Entry 2FXO (X-ray diffraction, 2.50 A resolution); this record covers chains A and B.

Chain A (and B):
Protein: Myosin heavy chain, cardiac muscle beta isoform
Source organism: Homo sapiens
Notes: fragment: delta-s2 fragment (838-963); chain B of this document is another copy of the same molecule, construct and numbering; everything in this record applies to it too
UniProt: P12883 (MYH7_HUMAN); numbering as in UniProt (aligned over 838-963)
Chain sequence (129 residues; each row starts with the number of its first residue; note: 838 numbers in that range are skipped by the numbering (no residue carries them; nothing is unmodelled there); numbers below 1 keep their minus sign (Gly-3 is residue -3)):
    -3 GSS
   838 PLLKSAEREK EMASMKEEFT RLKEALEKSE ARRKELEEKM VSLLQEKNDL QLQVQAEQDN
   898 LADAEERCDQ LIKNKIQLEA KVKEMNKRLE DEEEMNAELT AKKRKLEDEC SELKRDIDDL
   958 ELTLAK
Sequence notes: cloning artifact (-3 to -1); engineered mutation Lys924 (Glu in P12883)
UniProt features mapped onto this chain:
  - natural variant: Glu846 (E846Q: In CMH1), Lys847 (deletion: In CMH1), Met852 (M852T: In CMH1), Arg858 (R858C: In CMH1; R858H: In CMH1), Arg869 (R869C: In CMH1; R869G: In CMH1; R869H: In CMH1), Arg870 (R870C: In CMH1; R870H: In CMH1), Met877 (M877K: In CMH1), Gln882 (Q882E: In CMH1), Glu883 (deletion: In CMH1), Glu894 (E894G: In CMH1), Ala901 (A901G: In CMH1), Cys905 (C905F: In CMH1), 11 further natural variant entries in UniProt

Interface between chain A and chain B:
Inter-chain disulfides: Cys947(A)-Cys947(B)
Pairs across the interface (109; chain A residue first):
  Ser842(A) - Arg845(B)  hydrogen bond (backbone-side chain)
  Arg845(A) - Arg845(B)
  Arg845(A) - Glu846(B)  salt bridge
  Arg845(A) - Met849(B)
  Glu846(A) - Arg845(B)  salt bridge
  Glu848(A) - Met849(B)
  Met849(A) - Arg845(B)
  Met849(A) - Glu848(B)
  Met849(A) - Met849(B)  hydrophobic
  Met852(A) - Met849(B)  hydrophobic
  Met852(A) - Met852(B)  hydrophobic
  Met852(A) - Lys853(B)
  Met852(A) - Phe856(B)
  Lys853(A) - Glu848(B)  salt bridge
  Lys853(A) - Met852(B)  hydrogen bond
  Glu855(A) - Phe856(B)
  Phe856(A) - Met852(B)  hydrophobic
  Leu859(A) - Phe856(B)  hydrophobic
  Ala862(A) - Leu863(B)  hydrophobic
  Leu863(A) - Leu859(B)  hydrophobic
  Leu863(A) - Ala862(B)
  Leu863(A) - Ser866(B)
  Ser866(A) - Ser866(B)  hydrogen bond
  Ser866(A) - Arg870(B)  hydrogen bond
  Glu867(A) - Ser866(B)  hydrogen bond
  Arg869(A) - Arg870(B)
  Arg870(A) - Ser866(B)
  Arg870(A) - Arg869(B)
  Arg870(A) - Arg870(B)
  Glu874(A) - Arg869(B)  salt bridge
  Glu874(A) - Leu873(B)
  Lys876(A) - Met877(B)
  Met877(A) - Lys876(B)
  Met877(A) - Met877(B)
  Met877(A) - Leu880(B)  hydrophobic
  Leu880(A) - Met877(B)  hydrophobic
  Leu880(A) - Leu880(B)  hydrophobic
  Leu880(A) - Leu881(B)
  Lys884(A) - Glu883(B)  salt bridge
  Lys884(A) - Leu887(B)
  Leu887(A) - Gln888(B)
  Leu887(A) - Val891(B)
  Gln888(A) - Leu887(B)
  Gln890(A) - Val891(B)
  Val891(A) - Gln890(B)
  Val891(A) - Val891(B)  hydrophobic
  Glu894(A) - Glu894(B)
  Glu894(A) - Gln895(B)
  Glu894(A) - Leu898(B)
  Gln895(A) - Glu894(B)  hydrogen bond
  Asn897(A) - Leu898(B)
  Leu898(A) - Glu894(B)
  Leu898(A) - Asn897(B)
  Leu898(A) - Leu898(B)
  Ala901(A) - Ala901(B)  hydrophobic
  Ala901(A) - Cys905(B)
  Arg904(A) - Glu902(B)  salt bridge
  Arg904(A) - Cys905(B)
  Cys905(A) - Ala901(B)
  Cys905(A) - Arg904(B)
  Cys905(A) - Cys905(B)  hydrogen bond
  Cys905(A) - Leu908(B)
  Leu908(A) - Leu908(B)  hydrophobic
  Leu908(A) - Ile909(B)  hydrophobic
  Asn911(A) - Lys912(B)
  Lys912(A) - Asn911(B)
  Leu915(A) - Leu915(B)  hydrophobic
  Leu915(A) - Glu916(B)
  Lys918(A) - Val919(B)
  Lys918(A) - Asn923(B)
  Met922(A) - Val919(B)  hydrophobic
  Met922(A) - Met922(B)  hydrophobic
  Met922(A) - Asn923(B)
  Asn923(A) - Met922(B)
  Arg925(A) - Leu926(B)
  Leu926(A) - Met922(B)  hydrophobic
  Leu926(A) - Arg925(B)
  Glu929(A) - Leu926(B)
  Glu929(A) - Glu929(B)
  Glu929(A) - Glu930(B)
  Glu929(A) - Asn933(B)  hydrogen bond
  Glu930(A) - Glu929(B)
  Met932(A) - Asn933(B)
  Asn933(A) - Glu929(B)  hydrogen bond
  Asn933(A) - Met932(B)
  Asn933(A) - Asn933(B)  hydrogen bond
  Asn933(A) - Leu936(B)
  Leu936(A) - Asn933(B)
  Leu936(A) - Thr937(B)
  Leu936(A) - Lys940(B)
  Thr937(A) - Leu936(B)
  Lys940(A) - Leu943(B)
  Leu943(A) - Lys940(B)
  Leu943(A) - Leu943(B)  hydrophobic
  Leu943(A) - Glu944(B)
  Leu943(A) - Cys947(B)
  Glu944(A) - Leu943(B)
  Glu946(A) - Cys947(B)
  Glu946(A) - Lys951(B)  salt bridge
  Cys947(A) - Leu943(B)
  Cys947(A) - Glu946(B)  hydrogen bond
  Cys947(A) - Cys947(B)  disulfide
  Leu950(A) - Ile954(B)  hydrophobic
  Asp953(A) - Ile954(B)
  Ile954(A) - Leu950(B)  hydrophobic
  Ile954(A) - Asp953(B)
  Ile954(A) - Ile954(B)  hydrophobic
  Leu957(A) - Leu957(B)  hydrophobic
  Glu958(A) - Leu957(B)
Other interface residues (no listed pair), chain A (67 interface residues in all): Lys860, Leu873, Leu881, Glu883, Ile909, Glu916, Val919, Lys939, Lys951, Leu961
Other interface residues (no listed pair), chain B (66 interface residues in all): Glu855, Lys860, Glu867, Glu874, Lys884, Lys939, Glu958, Leu961

Summary:
Chain A and chain B form an interface of 67 and 66 residues respectively; the contacts include 1 disulfide
bond, 11 hydrogen bonds and 7 salt bridges. Polar pairs include Arg845(A)-Glu846(B), Lys853(A)-Glu848(B) and
Glu874(A)-Arg869(B).
Both chains are Myosin heavy chain, cardiac muscle beta isoform (Homo sapiens). Entry 2FXO (Structure of the
human beta-myosin S2 fragment) was determined by X-ray diffraction together with 2FXM from the same study.
